2WOA - chain A; structure by X-ray diffraction, 2.30 A resolution.

Chain A:
Protein: Macrophage metalloelastase
From: Homo sapiens
Notes: EC 3.4.24.65; fragment: catalytic domain, residues 106-268
Reference sequence: P39900 (MMP12_HUMAN); numbering as in UniProt (aligned over 106-268)
Sequence (164 residues; row label = number of the first residue in the row):
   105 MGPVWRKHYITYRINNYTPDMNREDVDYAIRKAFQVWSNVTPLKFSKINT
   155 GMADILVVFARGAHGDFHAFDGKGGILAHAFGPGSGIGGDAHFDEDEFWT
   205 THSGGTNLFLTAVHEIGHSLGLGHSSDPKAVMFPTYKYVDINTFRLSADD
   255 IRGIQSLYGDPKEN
Unresolved in the structure: 268
Metal / ion sites: Zn2+ site 1: H168, D170, H183, H196; Ca2+: D175, G176, G178, I180, D198, E201; Zn2+ site 2: H218, H222, H228 (together with 576)
Small-molecule neighbours: 576 ((3S)-5-(9H-fluoren-2-yl)-3-hydroxypentanoic acid): G179, I180, L181, A182, H183, L214, T215, H218, E219, H222, H228, A234, V235, F237, P238, T239, Y240, K241
Curated features (UniProtKB/Swiss-Prot):
  - active site: E219
  - binding site (Ca(2+)): D124, D158, D175, G176, G178, I180, G190, G192, D194, D198, E199, E201
  - binding site (Zn(2+)): H168, D170, H183, H196, H218, H222, H228

Summary:
Bound to chain A: compound 576. H168, D170, H183 and H196 form the Zn2+ site 1. The Ca2+ site is built by
D175, G176, G178, I180, D198 and E201. UniProt lists active-site residue E219, 12 Ca2+-binding residues and 7
Zn2+-binding residues.
Chain A is Macrophage metalloelastase (Homo sapiens); the structure, MMP12 complex with a beta hydroxy
carboxylic acid, was determined by X-ray diffraction together with 2WO8 and 2WO9 from the same study.
